5H1S - chains A and E of the 32 polymer chains in the assembly; structure by electron microscopy, 3.50 A resolution.

[Chain A]
Molecule: 23S rRNA
Organism: Spinacia oleracea
Sequence (2810 nucleotides; each row starts with the number of its first residue; note: 1 number in that range is skipped by the numbering (no residue carries it; nothing is unmodelled there)):
     1 UUCAAACGAGGAAAGGCUUACGGUGGAUACCUAGGCACCCAGAGACGAGG
    51 AAGGGCGUAUUAAUCGACGAAAUGCUUCGGGGAGUUGAAAAUAAGCAGAG
   101 AUCCGGAGAUUCCCGAAUAGGUCAACCUUUCGAACUUCUGCUGAAUCCAU
   151 GGGCAGGCAAGAGACAACCUGGCGAACUGAAACAUCUUAGUAGCCAGAGG
   201 AAAAGAAAGCAAAAGCGAUUCCCGUAGUAGCGGCGAGCGAAAUGGGAGCA
   251 GCCUAAACCGUGAAAACGGGGUUGUGGGAGAGCAAUACAAGCGUCGUGCU
   301 GCUAGGCGAAUCAGUGGAGUGCGGAACCCUAGAUGGUGAAAGUCCAGUAG
   351 CCGAAAGCAUCACUAGCUUAUGCUCUGACCCGAGUAGCAUGGGGCACGUG
   401 GAAUCCCGUGUGAAUCAGCAAGGACCACCUUGCAAGGCUAAAUACUCCUG
   451 GGUGACCGAUAGCGAAGUAGUACCGUGAGGGAAGGGUGAAAAGAACCCCC
   501 AUCGGGGAGUGAAAUAGAACAUGAAACCGUAAGCUCUCAAGCAGUGGGAG
   551 GGGGACCAGACCCUGACCGCGUGCCUGUUGAAGAAUGAGCCGGCGACUCA
   601 UAGGCAGUGGCUUGGUUAAGGGAACCCACCGGAGCCGUAGCGAAAGCGAG
   651 UCUUCAUAGGGCAAUUGUCACUGCUUAUGGACCCGAACCUGGGUGAUCUA
   701 UCCAUGACCAGGAUGAAGCUUGGGUGAAACUAAGUGGAGGUCCGAACCGA
   751 CUGAUGUUGAAGAAUCAGCGGAUGAGUUGUGGUUAGGGGUGAAAUGCCAC
   801 UCGAACCCAGAGCUAGCUGGUUCUCCCCGAAAUGCGUUGAGGCGCAGCAG
   851 UUGACUGGACAUCUAGGGGUAAAGCACUGUUUCGGUGCGGGCCGCGAGAG
   901 CGGUACCAAAUCGAGGCAAACUCUGAAUACUAGAUAUGACCUCCAAAUAA
   951 CAGGGGUCAAGGUCGGCCAGUGAGACGAUGGGGGAUAAGCUUCAUCGUCG
  1001 AGAGGGAAACAGCCCGGAUCACCAGCUAAGGCCCCUAAAUGACCGCUCAG
  1051 UGAUAAAGGAGGUAGGGGUGCAGAGACAGCCAGGAGGUUUGCCUAGAAGC
  1101 AGCCACCCUUGAAAGAGUGCGUAAUAGCUCACUGAUCGAGCGCUCUUGCG
  1151 CCGAAGAUGAACGGGGCUAAGCGGUCUGCCGAAGCUGUGGGAUGUAAAAA
  1201 AACAUCGGUAGGGGAGCGUUCCGUGUUAGGGAGAAACGCGUGCGUGAGCC
  1251 GCGUUGGACGAAGCGGAAGCGAGAAUGUCGGCUUGAGUAACGCAAACAUU
  1301 GGUGAGAAUCCAAUGCCCCGAAAACCUAAGGGUUCCUCCGCAAGGUUCGU
  1351 CCACGGAGGGUGAGUCAGGGCCUAAGAUCAGGCCGAAAGGCGUAGUCGAU
  1401 GGACAACAGGUGAAUAUUCCUGUACUACCCCUUGUUGGUCCCGAGGGACG
  1451 GAGGAGGCUAGGUUAGCCGAAAGAUGGUUAUCGGUUCAAGGACGCAAGGU
  1501 GACCCUGUUUUUCAGGGUAAGAAGGGGUAGAGAAAAUGCCUCGAGCCAAU
  1551 GUUCGAGUACCAGGCGCUACGGCGCUGAAGUAACCGAUGCCAUACUCCCA
  1601 GGAAAAGCUCGAACGACCUUCAACAAAAGGGUACCUGUACCCGAAACCGA
  1651 CACAGGUAGGUAGGUAGAGAAUACCUAGGGGCGCGAGACAACUCUCUCUA
  1701 AGGAACUCGGCAAAAUAGCCCCGUAACUUCGGGAGAAGGGGUGCCCCCUC
  1751 ACAAAGGGGGUCGAAGUGACCAGGCCCGGGCGACUGUUUACCAAAAACAC
  1801 AGGUCUCCGCAAAGUCGUAAGACCAUGUAUGGGGGCUGACGCCUGCCCAG
  1851 UGCCGGAAGGUCAAGGAAGUUGGUGACCUGAUGACAGGGGAGCCGGCGAC
  1901 CGAAGCCCCGGUGAACGGCGGCCGUAACUAUAACGGUCCUAAGGUAGCGA
  1951 AAUUCCUUGUCGGGUAAGUUCCGACCCGCACGAAAGGCGUAACGAUCUGG
  2001 GCACUGUCUCGGAGAGAGGCUCGGUGAAAUAGACAUGUCUGUGAAGAUGC
  2051 GGACUACCUGCACCUGGACAGAAAGACCCUAUGAAGCUUUACUGUUCCCU
  2101 GGGAUUGGCUUUGGGCUU
 2119A U
  2120 UCCUGCGCAGCUUAGGUGGAAGGCGAAGAAGGCCCCCUUCCGGGGGGGCC
  2170 CGAGCCAUCAGUGAGAUACCACUCUGGAAGAGCUAGAAUUCUAACCUUGU
  2220 GUCAGGACCUACGGGCCAAGGGACAUUCUCAGGUAGACAGUUUCUAUGGG
  2270 GCGUAGGCCUCCCAAAAGGUAACGGAGGCGUGCAAAGGUUUCCUCGGGCC
  2320 GGACGGAGAUUGGCCCUCGAGUGCAAAGGCAGAAGGGAGCUUGACUGCAA
  2370 GACCCACCCGUCGAGCAGGGACGAAAGUCGGCCUUAGUGAUCCGACGGUG
  2420 CCGAGUGGAAGGGCCGUCGCUCAACGGAUAAAAGUUACUCUAGGGAUAAC
  2470 AGGCUGAUCUUCCCCAAGAGUUCACAUCGACGGGAAGGUUUGGCACCUCG
  2520 AUGUCGGCUCUUCGCCACCUGGGGCUGUAGUAUGUUCCAAGGGUUGGGCU
  2570 GUUCGCCCAUUAAAGCGGUACGUGAGCUGGGUUCAGAACGUCGUGAGACA
  2620 GUUCGGUCCAUAUCCGGUGUGGGCGUUAGAGCAUUGAGAGGACCUUUCCC
  2670 UAGUACGAGAGGACCGGGAAGGACGCACCUCUGGUGUACCAGUUAUCGUG
  2720 CCCACGGUAAACGCUGGGUAGCCAAGUGCGGAGCGGAUAACUGCUGAAAG
  2770 CAUCUAAGUAGUAAGCCCACCCCAAGAUGAGUGCUCUCCUA
Unresolved in the structure: 556-559, 1508-1514
Covalently attached groups: covalent link A48-A162; covalent link G143-G151, C259-G269, U856-G962; covalent link G1527-C1539, G2151-C2169

[Chain E]
Protein: 50S ribosomal protein L2, chloroplastic
Organism: Spinacia oleracea
Reference sequence: P06509 (RK2_SPIOL); residues 2-272 here = UniProt positions 2-272
Chain sequence (271 residues; each row starts with the number of its first residue):
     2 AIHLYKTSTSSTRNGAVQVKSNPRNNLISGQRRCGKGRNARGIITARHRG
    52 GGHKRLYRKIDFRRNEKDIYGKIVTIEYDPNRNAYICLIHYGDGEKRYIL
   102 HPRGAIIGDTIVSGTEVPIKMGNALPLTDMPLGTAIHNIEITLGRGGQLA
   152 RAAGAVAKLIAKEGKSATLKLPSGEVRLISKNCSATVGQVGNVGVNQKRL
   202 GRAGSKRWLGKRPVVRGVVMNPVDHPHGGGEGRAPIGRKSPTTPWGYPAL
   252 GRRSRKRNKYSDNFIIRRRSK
Unresolved in the structure: 2-22, 270-272
Curated features (UniProtKB/Swiss-Prot):
  - modified residue: Ala2 (N-methylalanine)

[Interface between chain A and chain E]
Residue-residue contacts - 233 pairs, chain A then chain E:
  U701(A) with Arg39(E), hydrogen bond to the base; Arg213(E), hydrogen bond to the sugar
  C702(A) with Arg39(E), sugar contact; Gly51(E), phosphate contact; Arg208(E), salt bridge to the phosphate; Arg213(E), salt bridge to the phosphate
  C703(A) with Cys35(E), sugar contact; Gly36(E), phosphate contact; Gly51(E), phosphate contact; Gly52(E), hydrogen bond to the phosphate
  A704(A) with Arg33(E), salt bridge to the phosphate
  U705(A) with Lys55(E), salt bridge to the phosphate
  G740(A) with Arg203(E), salt bridge to the phosphate; Ala204(E), base contact; Gly205(E), hydrogen bond to the base
  A775(A) with Arg203(E), salt bridge to the phosphate; Gly205(E), sugar contact; Arg208(E), hydrogen bond to the base; Trp209(E), hydrogen bond to the phosphate
  U783(A) with Gly43(E), sugar contact
  U784(A) with Gly43(E), sugar contact; Ile44(E), sugar contact
  A785(A) with Arg42(E), salt bridge to the phosphate
  U790(A) with Arg39(E), salt bridge to the phosphate; Ile44(E), phosphate contact; Ile45(E), hydrogen bond to the phosphate
  G791(A) with Ile45(E), phosphate contact; Arg213(E), salt bridge to the phosphate; Asp225(E), hydrogen bond to the base
  A792(A) with Arg208(E), base contact; Arg213(E), salt bridge to the phosphate; Pro214(E), sugar contact
  A793(A) with Val216(E), base contact; Val220(E), sugar contact; Met221(E), base contact; Asp225(E), base contact
  U795(A) with Asn222(E), hydrogen bond to the phosphate; Val224(E), base contact
  A804(A) with Val224(E), base contact
  A1375(A) with Gln32(E), phosphate contact; Cys35(E), hydrogen bond to the phosphate
  G1376(A) with Cys35(E), hydrogen bond to the phosphate
  G1445(A) with Asn27(E), phosphate contact
  A1448(A) with Arg25(E), base contact
  C1449(A) with Arg25(E), base contact
  A1535(A) with Gly95(E), base contact; Lys97(E), sugar contact
  A1536(A) with His91(E), sugar contact; Tyr92(E), hydrogen bond to the sugar; Gly93(E), sugar contact; Asp94(E), sugar contact; Gly95(E), base contact
  A1600(A) with His54(E), hydrogen bond to the base; Lys199(E), salt bridge to the phosphate; Trp209(E), base contact; Leu210(E), sugar contact
  G1601(A) with Arg56(E), phosphate contact; Arg59(E), hydrogen bond to the sugar; Tyr79(E), hydrogen bond to the phosphate; Pro81(E), phosphate contact
  G1602(A) with Lys55(E), hydrogen bond to the sugar; Arg56(E), phosphate contact; Leu57(E), hydrogen bond to the phosphate; Arg59(E), salt bridge to the phosphate
  A1603(A) with Arg25(E), salt bridge to the phosphate; Lys55(E), sugar contact; Leu57(E), phosphate contact
  A1604(A) with Arg25(E), salt bridge to the phosphate; Gly31(E), phosphate contact; Gln32(E), phosphate contact
  C1784(A) with Ala204(E), base contact
  A1797(A) with Arg234(E), salt bridge to the phosphate
  C1798(A) with Val216(E), phosphate contact; Arg217(E), salt bridge to the phosphate; Val220(E), phosphate contact
  A1799(A) with Pro214(E), sugar contact; Val215(E), phosphate contact; Val216(E), sugar contact; Arg217(E), salt bridge to the phosphate
  C1800(A) with Ala204(E), hydrogen bond to the sugar; Pro214(E), phosphate contact; Val215(E), hydrogen bond to the phosphate
  A1801(A) with Arg200(E), sugar contact; Leu201(E), sugar contact; Gly202(E), hydrogen bond to the sugar; Ala204(E), sugar contact; Lys207(E), salt bridge to the phosphate
  G1802(A) with Arg200(E), sugar contact; Leu201(E), phosphate contact
  C1805(A) with Leu251(E), base contact
  U1806(A) with Leu251(E), sugar contact; Gly252(E), hydrogen bond to the sugar
  C1807(A) with Gly252(E), sugar contact; Arg253(E), sugar contact; Arg254(E), salt bridge to the phosphate; Ser255(E), hydrogen bond to the sugar; Arg269(E), salt bridge to the phosphate
  C1808(A) with Ser255(E), sugar contact; Arg256(E), phosphate contact; Arg269(E), salt bridge to the phosphate
  G1809(A) with Leu150(E), base contact; Leu172(E), base contact; Pro173(E), base contact; Ser174(E), hydrogen bond to the base; Glu176(E), base contact; Arg178(E), hydrogen bond to the sugar; Arg256(E), salt bridge to the phosphate
  C1810(A) with Ile142(E), sugar contact; Arg146(E), phosphate contact; Gln149(E), hydrogen bond to the sugar; Leu150(E), sugar contact; Arg178(E), salt bridge to the phosphate; Arg256(E), salt bridge to the phosphate; Lys260(E), salt bridge to the phosphate; Tyr261(E), phosphate contact
  A1811(A) with Arg146(E), salt bridge to the phosphate; Gln149(E), hydrogen bond to the phosphate; Tyr261(E), hydrogen bond to the base
  A1812(A) with Lys260(E), phosphate contact
  A1813(A) with Ser255(E), hydrogen bond to the sugar; Lys257(E), salt bridge to the phosphate
  G1814(A) with Thr46(E), hydrogen bond to the base; Trp246(E), sugar contact
  U1815(A) with Thr46(E), hydrogen bond to the base; Trp246(E), hydrogen bond to the phosphate; Tyr248(E), phosphate contact
  C1816(A) with Arg42(E), hydrogen bond to the sugar
  A1822(A) with Arg34(E), phosphate contact; Ala41(E), base contact
  C1823(A) with Arg34(E), salt bridge to the phosphate; Gly38(E), hydrogen bond to the sugar; Arg39(E), sugar contact; Asn40(E), sugar contact; Thr46(E), hydrogen bond to the base; Ala47(E), sugar contact
  C1824(A) with Lys37(E), salt bridge to the phosphate; Gly38(E), hydrogen bond to the phosphate
  A1825(A) with Lys37(E), hydrogen bond to the phosphate; Arg50(E), salt bridge to the phosphate
  U1826(A) with Tyr58(E), hydrogen bond to the base
  G1827(A) with Asn82(E), sugar contact; Arg83(E), salt bridge to the phosphate; Arg152(E), salt bridge to the phosphate
  U1828(A) with Arg83(E), salt bridge to the phosphate; Gly148(E), base contact; Gln149(E), hydrogen bond to the base; Arg152(E), salt bridge to the phosphate; Ala153(E), phosphate contact
  A1829(A) with Leu150(E), phosphate contact; Ala151(E), hydrogen bond to the phosphate; Arg152(E), hydrogen bond to the phosphate; Ala153(E), sugar contact; Ala156(E), phosphate contact; Pro173(E), hydrogen bond to the sugar; Ser174(E), hydrogen bond to the base
  U1830(A) with Asn84(E), sugar contact; Ala154(E), base contact; Pro173(E), phosphate contact; Val194(E), base contact; Asn197(E), hydrogen bond to the sugar
  G1831(A) with Asn84(E), hydrogen bond to the phosphate
  G1832(A) with Arg50(E), hydrogen bond to the phosphate; Lys212(E), salt bridge to the phosphate
  G1833(A) with Arg50(E), salt bridge to the phosphate
  G1834(A) with Arg48(E), phosphate contact; His49(E), salt bridge to the phosphate; Thr244(E), sugar contact; Pro245(E), phosphate contact; Ala250(E), sugar contact
  G1835(A) with His226(E), salt bridge to the phosphate; His228(E), phosphate contact; Pro242(E), sugar contact; Thr243(E), sugar contact; Pro245(E), phosphate contact; Ala250(E), sugar contact
  C1836(A) with Arg217(E), phosphate contact; Gly218(E), hydrogen bond to the phosphate; Val219(E), hydrogen bond to the phosphate; His228(E), phosphate contact
  U1837(A) with Arg217(E), salt bridge to the phosphate
  G1838(A) with Arg217(E), base contact
  A1839(A) with Arg200(E), hydrogen bond to the sugar
  C1840(A) with Arg200(E), salt bridge to the phosphate
  U1851(A) with Lys240(E), hydrogen bond to the sugar
  G1852(A) with Ser241(E), sugar contact
  C1853(A) with Gly252(E), sugar contact; Arg253(E), salt bridge to the phosphate
  C1854(A) with Gly252(E), sugar contact; Arg253(E), salt bridge to the phosphate; Arg254(E), hydrogen bond to the phosphate
  G1855(A) with Arg254(E), salt bridge to the phosphate
  A1915(A) with Pro242(E), sugar contact; Leu251(E), sugar contact
  C1916(A) with Ile237(E), phosphate contact; Gly238(E), phosphate contact; Arg239(E), hydrogen bond to the sugar; Lys240(E), sugar contact
  G1917(A) with Pro236(E), phosphate contact; Ile237(E), phosphate contact; Gly238(E), phosphate contact
  A1985(A) with Arg234(E), sugar contact; Pro236(E), base contact
  G1986(A) with Arg234(E), salt bridge to the phosphate
  C2087(A) with Pro223(E), sugar contact
  U2088(A) with Pro223(E), phosphate contact
  U2089(A) with Arg239(E), salt bridge to the phosphate
  C2097(A) with Tyr248(E), hydrogen bond to the base
  C2099(A) with Arg258(E), phosphate contact
  U2100(A) with Arg258(E), phosphate contact
  U2216(A) with Arg146(E), sugar contact
  U2217(A) with Leu144(E), sugar contact; Arg146(E), sugar contact
  U2219(A) with Arg64(E), hydrogen bond to the sugar; Asn66(E), hydrogen bond to the base
  U2229(A) with Arg64(E), hydrogen bond to the base
  A2238(A) with Leu144(E), sugar contact
  G2240(A) with Lys166(E), phosphate contact
  C2243(A) with Asn259(E), sugar contact
  G2255(A) with Arg239(E), hydrogen bond to the phosphate
  A2256(A) with Arg239(E), salt bridge to the phosphate; Trp246(E), sugar contact
  A2607(A) with Gly233(E), phosphate contact; Arg234(E), hydrogen bond to the phosphate
  C2608(A) with Gly233(E), phosphate contact; Arg234(E), salt bridge to the phosphate
  U2613(A) with Gly238(E), hydrogen bond to the sugar
  G2614(A) with Gly238(E), sugar contact
  A2615(A) with Gly229(E), phosphate contact; Gly230(E), phosphate contact
  G2616(A) with Gly230(E), phosphate contact; Gly231(E), base contact; Glu232(E), hydrogen bond to the base
  A2617(A) with Glu232(E), phosphate contact
Also at the interface, not in a pair above, chain A (106 interface residues in all): G789, A1374, C1599, U2090, G2218, A2244, A2254, C2457
Also at the interface, not in a pair above, chain E (130 interface residues in all): Phe63, Glu78, Glu96, Gly145, Gly155, Val196, Pro227, Ala235, Gly247, Asn264

[Overview]
106 residues of chain A face 130 of chain E across their interface, with 59 hydrogen bonds and 47 salt
bridges. Among the polar pairs are U701(A)-Arg39(E), G740(A)-Gly205(E) and A775(A)-Arg208(E).
Chain A is 23S rRNA and chain E is 50S ribosomal protein L2, chloroplastic, both from Spinacia oleracea; the
structure, Structure of the large subunit of the chloro-ribosome, was determined by electron microscopy.
